8BX8 - chains L and M of the 18 polymer chains in the assembly; structure by electron microscopy, 30.30 A resolution (very low resolution: no residue pairs are listed; an interface is given only as per-side residue counts).

== Chain L ==
Molecule: Dynein light chain
From: Tetrahymena thermophila
UniProtKB: W7XJB1 (W7XJB1_TETTS); residue numbers follow UniProt; this construct covers 1-111
Chain sequence (111 residues; row label = number of the first residue in the row):
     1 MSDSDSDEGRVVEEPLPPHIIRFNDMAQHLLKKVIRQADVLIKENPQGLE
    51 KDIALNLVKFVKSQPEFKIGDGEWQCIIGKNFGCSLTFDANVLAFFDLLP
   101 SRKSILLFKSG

== Chain M ==
Molecule: Dynein light chain
From: Tetrahymena thermophila
UniProtKB: Q1HFW0 (Q1HFW0_TETTH); residues 1-87 here = UniProt positions 1-87
Chain sequence (87 residues; row label = number of the first residue in the row):
     1 MNHEPEVKATDMEEDMIKRVKEIAINAVKEYKQEKQIAHYIKYEFDKIDG
    51 YGWNCIVGRNFGSHIIHQTKKYIFFKINELCLLLWKA

== Chain L / chain M interface ==
At this resolution (30 A) residue pairs are not listed: 23 residues of chain L and 21 of chain M lie at the interface.

== Summary ==
The interface between chain L and chain M involves 23 residues on one side and 21 on the other.
Chain L is Dynein light chain and chain M is Dynein light chain, both from Tetrahymena thermophila; the
structure, In situ outer dynein arm from Chlamydomonas reinhardtii in the post-power stroke state, was
determined by electron microscopy (same publication as 8BWY).
